Entry 4CPO (X-ray diffraction, 2.20 A resolution); this record covers chains A and B.

[Chain A (and B)]
Protein: Neuraminidase
Organism: Influenza B virus
Notes: EC 3.2.1.18; chain B of this document is another copy of the same molecule, construct and numbering; everything in this record applies to it too
Amino-acid sequence (466 residues; numbered 0 to 465; the number before each row is that of its first residue; numbering starts at 0):
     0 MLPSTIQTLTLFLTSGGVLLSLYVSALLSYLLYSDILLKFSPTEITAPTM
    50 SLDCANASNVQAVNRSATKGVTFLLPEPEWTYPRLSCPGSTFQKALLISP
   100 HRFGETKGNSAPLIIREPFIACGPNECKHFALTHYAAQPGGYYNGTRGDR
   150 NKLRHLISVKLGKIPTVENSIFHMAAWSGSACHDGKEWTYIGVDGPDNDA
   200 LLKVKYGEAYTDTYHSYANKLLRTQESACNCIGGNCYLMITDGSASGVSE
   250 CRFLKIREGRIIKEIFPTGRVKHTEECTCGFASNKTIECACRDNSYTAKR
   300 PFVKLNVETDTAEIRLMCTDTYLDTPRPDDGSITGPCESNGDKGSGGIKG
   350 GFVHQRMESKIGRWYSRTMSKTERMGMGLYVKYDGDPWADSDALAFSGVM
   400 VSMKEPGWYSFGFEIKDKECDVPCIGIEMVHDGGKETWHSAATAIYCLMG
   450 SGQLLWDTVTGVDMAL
Unresolved in the structure: 0-75
Cystine bridges: Cys86-Cys419, Cys121-Cys126, Cys181-Cys228, Cys230-Cys235, Cys276-Cys290, Cys278-Cys288, Cys317-Cys336, Cys423-Cys446
Covalently attached groups: N-acetylglucosamine (NAG) linked to Asn143, Asn283
Metal / ion sites: Ca2+: Asp292, Thr296, Asp323, Gly343, Gly345

[How chain A and chain B interact]
Pairs across the interface (85; chain A residue first):
  Gly107(A) - Asn108(B)  hydrogen bond (backbone-side chain)
  Asn108(A) - Asn108(B)
  Ser109(A) - Asn108(B)  hydrogen bond (backbone-side chain)
  Ala110(A) - Ser109(B)
  Leu112(A) - Phe102(B)  hydrophobic
  His133(A) - Arg101(B)  hydrogen bond (backbone-side chain)
  Tyr134(A) - Leu96(B)  hydrogen bond (side chain-backbone)
  Tyr134(A) - Ile97(B)
  Tyr134(A) - Ser98(B)  hydrogen bond (side chain-backbone)
  Tyr134(A) - Arg101(B)  hydrogen bond (backbone-side chain)
  Tyr134(A) - Phe102(B)  hydrophobic
  Tyr134(A) - Ile163(B)
  Ala135(A) - Arg101(B)
  Ala135(A) - Phe102(B)
  Ala136(A) - Phe102(B)  hydrophobic
  Pro138(A) - Lys106(B)
  Pro138(A) - Gly107(B)
  Pro138(A) - Asn108(B)
  Gly139(A) - Glu104(B)
  Gly139(A) - Lys106(B)
  Gly140(A) - Glu104(B)  hydrogen bond (backbone-side chain)
  Gly140(A) - Leu465(B)
  Tyr141(A) - Arg101(B)
  Tyr141(A) - Glu104(B)
  Tyr141(A) - Gly460(B)
  Tyr141(A) - Val461(B)
  Tyr141(A) - Asp462(B)  hydrogen bond (side chain-backbone)
  Tyr141(A) - Leu465(B)  hydrophobic
  Asn150(A) - Trp455(B)
  Lys151(A) - Lys93(B)  hydrogen bond (backbone-side chain)
  Lys151(A) - Trp455(B)
  Lys151(A) - Asp456(B)  salt bridge
  Leu152(A) - Leu96(B)  hydrophobic
  Leu152(A) - Arg101(B)
  Leu152(A) - Val458(B)
  Leu152(A) - Thr459(B)
  Leu152(A) - Gly460(B)
  His154(A) - Leu95(B)
  His154(A) - Leu96(B)  hydrogen bond (side chain-backbone)
  Val166(A) - Phe102(B)  hydrophobic
  Val166(A) - Ser109(B)
  Val166(A) - Ile163(B)
  Glu167(A) - Lys162(B)  hydrogen bond (backbone-side chain)
  Glu167(A) - Thr165(B)  hydrogen bond
  Glu167(A) - Glu167(B)
  Glu167(A) - Asn168(B)  hydrogen bond (backbone-side chain)
  Asn168(A) - Lys162(B)  hydrogen bond (backbone-side chain)
  Ser169(A) - Lys162(B)  hydrogen bond (backbone-side chain)
  Ile170(A) - Leu160(B)
  Ile170(A) - Gly161(B)
  Ile170(A) - Lys162(B)
  Phe171(A) - Leu95(B)
  Phe171(A) - Gly161(B)  hydrogen bond (backbone-backbone)
  Phe171(A) - Ile163(B)  hydrophobic
  Met173(A) - Ala94(B)
  Ala174(A) - Ala94(B)  hydrogen bond (backbone-backbone)
  Trp176(A) - Trp455(B)
  Glu186(A) - Lys417(B)  salt bridge
  Asp193(A) - Lys93(B)
  Asp193(A) - Trp455(B)
  Gly194(A) - Trp455(B)
  Pro195(A) - Leu454(B)
  Pro195(A) - Trp455(B)
  Asp198(A) - Leu454(B)
  Leu200(A) - Gln92(B)
  Leu200(A) - Leu454(B)  hydrophobic
  Lys202(A) - Lys93(B)
  Lys202(A) - Met448(B)
  Glu207(A) - Cys126(B)
  Glu207(A) - Ile414(B)
  Ala208(A) - Ile414(B)  hydrophobic
  Ala208(A) - Asp416(B)
  Tyr209(A) - Ala94(B)
  Tyr209(A) - Leu95(B)
  Tyr209(A) - Ile414(B)  hydrophobic
  Tyr209(A) - Val421(B)
  Tyr209(A) - Cys446(B)  hydrophobic
  Tyr209(A) - Met448(B)  hydrophobic
  Thr210(A) - Asp416(B)
  Thr212(A) - Met448(B)
  Thr212(A) - Gly449(B)
  His214(A) - Ser450(B)  hydrogen bond (side chain-backbone)
  Arg259(A) - Cys86(B)  hydrogen bond
  Arg259(A) - Asp416(B)  salt bridge
  Arg259(A) - Cys419(B)
Other interface residues (no listed pair), chain A (45 interface residues in all): Glu104, His172, Ala199, Tyr205, Asp211
Other interface residues (no listed pair), chain B (48 interface residues in all): Pro87, His100, Asn124, Glu125, Lys159, Leu447, Gly451

[Overview]
Chain A and chain B form an interface of 45 and 48 residues respectively; the contacts include 19 hydrogen
bonds and 3 salt bridges. Among the polar pairs are Lys151(A)-Asp456(B), Glu186(A)-Lys417(B) and
Arg259(A)-Asp416(B). Covalently linked N-acetylglucosamine: at Asn143(A) and Asn283(A).
Both chains are Neuraminidase (Influenza B virus). Entry 4CPO (Structure of the Neuraminidase from the
B/Lyon/CHU/15.216/2011 virus) was determined by X-ray diffraction (same publication as 4CPL, 4CPM, 4CPN, 4CPY
and 4CPZ).
